6XP6 - chains B and H of the 5 polymer chains in the assembly; structure by X-ray diffraction, 2.40 A resolution.

== Chain B ==
Protein: MHC class II HLA-DQ-beta-1
From: Homo sapiens
UniProt: O19712 (O19712_HUMAN); numbering as in UniProt (aligned over 1-192)
Amino-acid sequence (201 residues; each row starts with the number of its first residue; numbering starts at 0):
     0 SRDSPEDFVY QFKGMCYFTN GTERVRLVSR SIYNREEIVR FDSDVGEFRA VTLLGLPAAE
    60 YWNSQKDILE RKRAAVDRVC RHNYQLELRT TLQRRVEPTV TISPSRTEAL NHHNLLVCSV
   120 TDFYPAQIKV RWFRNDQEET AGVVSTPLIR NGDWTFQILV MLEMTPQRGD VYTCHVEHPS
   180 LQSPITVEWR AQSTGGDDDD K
Not modelled in the structure: 0-1, 105-112, 191-200
Sequence notes: expression tag (0, 193-200)
Disulfide bonds: Cys15-Cys79, Cys117-Cys173
Covalent attachments: glycan linked to Asn19

== Chain H ==
Protein: 3.C11 IgH Fab
From: Homo sapiens
Notes: antibody fragment or engineered binder
Amino-acid sequence (224 residues; numbered 2 to 233; 8 numbers in that range are skipped by the numbering (no residue carries them; nothing is unmodelled there); the number before each row is that of its first residue):
     2 QVQLVQSGAE VKKPGSSVKV SCKASGGTVR
    34 SRVHAISWVR QAPGQGLEWM GGIIPI
    62 FGTANYAQKF Q
    74 GRVTITADES TSTAYMELSS LRSEDTAVYY CARDVQRMG
   116 MDVWGQGTTV TVSSASTKGP SVFPLAPSSK STSGGTAALG CLVKDYFPEP VTVSWNSGAL
   176 TSGVHTFPAV LQSSGLYSLS SVVTVPSSSL GTQTYICNVN HKPSNTKVDK KVEPKSCD
Not modelled in the structure: 230-233
Disulfide bonds: Cys23-Cys104, Cys156-Cys212

== How chain B and chain H interact ==
Pairs across the interface (8):
  Tyr60(B) with Val30(H); Arg31(H)
  Gln64(B) with Arg31(H), hydrogen bond
  Asp66(B) with Arg31(H), salt bridge; Met111(H)
  Arg70(B) with Gln109(H), hydrogen bond (side chain-backbone); Arg110(H), hydrogen bond (side chain-backbone); Met111(H)
Interface residues without a listed pair, chain B (5 interface residues in all): Ile67
Interface residues without a listed pair, chain H (6 interface residues in all): Thr29
From the paper, about this interface:
  - pairs named by the authors: Gln64(B)-Arg31(H) (hydrogen bond), Asp66(B)-Arg31(H) (salt bridge)
  - epitope / paratope residues, chain B: Gln64(B), Asp66(B)
  - epitope / paratope residues, chain H: Arg31(H)

== In short ==
Chain B and chain H form an interface of 5 and 6 residues respectively; the contacts include 3 hydrogen bonds
and 1 salt bridge. Among the polar pairs are Asp66(B)-Arg31(H), Gln64(B)-Arg31(H) and Arg70(B)-Gln109(H). The
authors report a hydrogen bond between Gln64(B) and Arg31(H); a salt bridge between Asp66(B) and Arg31(H). The
paper reports epitope/paratope residues Gln64(B), Asp66(B) and Arg31(H).
Here chain B is MHC class II HLA-DQ-beta-1 and chain H is 3.C11 IgH Fab, both from Homo sapiens. Entry 6XP6
(3C11-DQ2-glia-a2 complex) was determined by X-ray diffraction.
